Entry 8FRP (electron microscopy, 3.80 A resolution); this record covers chains B and G of the 5 polymer chains in the assembly.

# Chain B
Protein: Lipopolysaccharide export system ATP-binding protein LptB
Organism: Acinetobacter baylyi ADP1
UniProtKB: Q6FC66 (Q6FC66_ACIAD); residue numbers follow UniProt; this construct covers 1-249
Sequence (249 residues; each row starts with the number of its first residue):
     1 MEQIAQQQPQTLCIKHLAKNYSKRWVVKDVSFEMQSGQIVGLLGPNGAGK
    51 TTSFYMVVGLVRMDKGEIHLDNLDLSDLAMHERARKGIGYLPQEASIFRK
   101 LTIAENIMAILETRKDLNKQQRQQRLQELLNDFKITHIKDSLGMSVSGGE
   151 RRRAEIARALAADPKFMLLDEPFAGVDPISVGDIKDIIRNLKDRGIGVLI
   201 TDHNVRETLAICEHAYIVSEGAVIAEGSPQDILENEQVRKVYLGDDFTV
Unresolved in the structure: 1-9, 248-249

# Chain G
Protein: LPS export ABC transporter permease LptG
Organism: Acinetobacter baylyi ADP1
UniProtKB: Q6FFD6 (Q6FFD6_ACIAD); residue numbers follow UniProt; this construct covers 1-356
Sequence (356 residues; numbered 1 to 356; the number before each row is that of its first residue):
     1 MLARRIVAKHVTKTTALAMLGTTIVLVILQVLFTYLGELSNLKADYSAWQ
    51 AFLYVLWGAPRYLYEILPISALIGAILGLGTLASNSELIVMRSVGISLWR
   101 IVGWVIRSALVLVLLSFALSEWVVPYTNERANSVKSHQSVAALGEVRGYW
   151 SREGQRFIYVDYANSQGQLKRIQVVDFDDNYRLKSVTNAEQGQFVKDGQW
   201 LLNHSQQMAIQGQGDAVLANAAKQPFSLALQPKYVHMVTIDPEDLSFSQL
   251 VSFMNYMREYSQVPKTYQLAFWKKVASPFALITLVLVACSFIFGPLRQQS
   301 MGFRLVIALFIGLGFYYLQDFLGYASLVYNPSPAWFVLGPIVLMFVAGSY
   351 LLYRAR
Unresolved in the structure: 1-3, 36-48, 136-240, 356

# How chain B and chain G interact
Contacting residue pairs - 38 pairs, chain B then chain G:
  Met80(B) - Ile89(G)
  Met80(B) - Arg92(G)  hydrogen bond
  Met80(B) - Ser93(G)
  His81(B) - Arg92(G)
  His81(B) - Gly95(G)
  His81(B) - Ile96(G)
  His81(B) - Ser97(G)
  Ala84(B) - Arg92(G)
  Ala84(B) - Ser93(G)
  Ala84(B) - Val94(G)
  Ala84(B) - Gly95(G)
  Arg85(B) - Gly95(G)  hydrogen bond (side chain-backbone)
  Ile88(B) - Ser93(G)
  Tyr90(B) - Ile89(G)  hydrophobic
  Tyr90(B) - Ser93(G)
  Pro92(B) - Ser86(G)
  Pro92(B) - Val90(G)  hydrophobic
  Glu94(B) - Ser86(G)  hydrogen bond
  Ala95(B) - Asn85(G)
  Ala95(B) - Ser86(G)
  Ser96(B) - Asn85(G)
  Ser96(B) - Ser86(G)
  Ser96(B) - Val90(G)
  Phe98(B) - Glu87(G)
  Phe98(B) - Val90(G)  hydrophobic
  Phe98(B) - Met91(G)  hydrophobic
  Arg99(B) - Asn85(G)  hydrogen bond (side chain-backbone)
  Arg99(B) - Glu87(G)
  Leu101(B) - Ile6(G)  hydrophobic
  Leu101(B) - His10(G)
  Met108(B) - Ile6(G)  hydrophobic
  Ala109(B) - Ile6(G)  hydrophobic
  Ala109(B) - Val7(G)
  Ile110(B) - Val94(G)  hydrophobic
  Glu112(B) - Arg5(G)
  Glu112(B) - Ile6(G)  hydrogen bond (side chain-backbone)
  Thr113(B) - Arg4(G)
  Arg158(B) - Val90(G)
Interface residues without a listed pair, chain B (25 interface residues in all): Leu60, Gly89, Ile97, Lys100, Glu105, Ala162
Interface residues without a listed pair, chain G (18 interface residues in all): Leu98

# In short
The interface between chain B and chain G involves 25 residues on one side and 18 on the other, with 5
hydrogen bonds. Among the polar pairs are Met80(B)-Arg92(G), Arg85(B)-Gly95(G) and Glu94(B)-Ser86(G).
Chain B is Lipopolysaccharide export system ATP-binding protein LptB and chain G is LPS export ABC transporter
permease LptG, both from Acinetobacter baylyi ADP1; the structure, Acinetobacter baylyi LptB2FGC, was
determined by electron microscopy, deposited together with 8FRL, 8FRM, 8FRN, 8FRO, 8UFG and 8UFH.
